1T3N - chains T and A of the 4 polymer chains in the assembly; structure by X-ray diffraction, 2.30 A resolution.

[Chain T]
Molecule: Template DNA strand
Sequence (14 nucleotides; each row starts with the number of its first residue):
     5 AGGGTCCTTCCCCC

[Chain A]
Molecule: polymerase (DNA directed) iota
From: Homo sapiens
UniProt: Q9UNA4 (POLI_HUMAN); residues 27-414 here = UniProt positions 27-414
Amino-acid sequence (388 residues; numbered 27 to 414; the number before each row is that of its first residue):
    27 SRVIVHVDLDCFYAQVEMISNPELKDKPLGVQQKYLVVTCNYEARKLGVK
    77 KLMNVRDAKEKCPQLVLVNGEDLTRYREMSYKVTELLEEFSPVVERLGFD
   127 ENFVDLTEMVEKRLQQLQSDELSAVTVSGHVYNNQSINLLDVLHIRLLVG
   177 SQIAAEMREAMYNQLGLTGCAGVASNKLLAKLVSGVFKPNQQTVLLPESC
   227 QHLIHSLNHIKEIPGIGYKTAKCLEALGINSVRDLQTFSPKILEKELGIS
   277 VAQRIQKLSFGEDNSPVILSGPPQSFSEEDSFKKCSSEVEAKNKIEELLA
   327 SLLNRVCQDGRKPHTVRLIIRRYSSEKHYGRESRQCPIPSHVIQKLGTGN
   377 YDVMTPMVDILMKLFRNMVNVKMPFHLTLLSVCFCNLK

[How chain T and chain A interact]
Residue-residue contacts (30):
  DT12(T) - Gln361(A)  phosphate contact
  DT12(T) - Cys362(A)  phosphate contact
  DT12(T) - Pro363(A)  phosphate contact
  DT13(T) - Arg343(A)  base contact
  DT13(T) - Ser359(A)  sugar contact
  DT13(T) - Arg360(A)  salt bridge to the phosphate
  DT13(T) - Gln361(A)  hydrogen bond to the phosphate
  DC14(T) - Arg343(A)  base contact
  DC14(T) - Glu358(A)  phosphate contact
  DC14(T) - Ser359(A)  hydrogen bond to the phosphate
  DC14(T) - Arg360(A)  salt bridge to the phosphate
  DC15(T) - Arg357(A)  phosphate contact
  DC16(T) - Lys245(A)  phosphate contact
  DC16(T) - Thr246(A)  phosphate contact
  DC16(T) - Arg357(A)  base contact
  DC17(T) - Gly241(A)  hydrogen bond to the phosphate
  DC17(T) - Ile242(A)  hydrogen bond to the phosphate
  DC17(T) - Gly243(A)  hydrogen bond to the phosphate
  DC17(T) - Tyr244(A)  phosphate contact
  DC17(T) - Lys245(A)  hydrogen bond to the phosphate
  DC17(T) - Thr246(A)  hydrogen bond to the phosphate
  DC17(T) - Arg357(A)  base contact
  DC18(T) - Leu123(A)  phosphate contact
  DC18(T) - Glu127(A)  phosphate contact
  DC18(T) - Lys207(A)  hydrogen bond to the phosphate
  DC18(T) - Ile239(A)  phosphate contact
  DC18(T) - Pro240(A)  phosphate contact
  DC18(T) - Gly241(A)  hydrogen bond to the phosphate
  DC18(T) - Ile242(A)  hydrogen bond to the phosphate
  DC18(T) - Gly243(A)  phosphate contact
Also at the interface, not in a pair above, chain T (8 interface residues in all): DC11

[Overview]
Chain T and chain A form an interface of 8 and 19 residues respectively, with 10 hydrogen bonds and 2 salt
bridges. Polar contacts include DT13(T)-Gln361(A), DC14(T)-Ser359(A) and DC17(T)-Gly241(A).
Here chain T is Template DNA strand and chain A is polymerase (DNA directed) iota (Homo sapiens). Entry 1T3N
(Structure of the catalytic core of DNA polymerase Iota in complex with DNA and dTTP) was determined by X-ray
diffraction.
